PDB entry 6M6U | X-ray diffraction, 2.35 A resolution | chains F and G of the 8 polymer chains in the assembly

== Chain F ==
Protein: Toxin-antitoxin system antitoxin MntA family
Organism: Shewanella oneidensis MR-1
UniProtKB: Q8ECH7 (Q8ECH7_SHEON); residues 1-139 here = UniProt positions 1-139
Sequence (139 residues; numbered 1 to 139; the number before each row is that of its first residue):
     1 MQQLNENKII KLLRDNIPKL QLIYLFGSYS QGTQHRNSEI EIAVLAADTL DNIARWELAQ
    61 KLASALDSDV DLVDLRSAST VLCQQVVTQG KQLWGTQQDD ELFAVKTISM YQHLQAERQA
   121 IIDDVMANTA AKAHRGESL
Not modelled in the structure: 1-3, 128-139
Differences from the reference sequence: engineered mutation E39 (Asp in Q8ECH7), E41 (Asp in Q8ECH7)
UniProt features mapped onto this chain:
  - binding site (Mg(2+)): D71
  - mutagenesis: G27 to S28 (No longer AMPylates HepT, reduced ability to neutralize HepT), Q98 to H113 (Significantly reduces antitoxin function, reduced ability to neutralize HepT, decreased ability to AMPylate HepT)
Reported in the primary citation:
  - mutagenesis - G27A/S28T, D39E/D41E: decreased growth with Toxin-antitoxin system toxin HepN family (chain G)

== Chain G ==
Protein: Toxin-antitoxin system toxin HepN family
Organism: Shewanella oneidensis MR-1
UniProtKB: Q8ECH6 (Q8ECH6_SHEON); residue numbers follow UniProt; this construct covers 1-133
Sequence (133 residues; each row starts with the number of its first residue):
     1 MNDIIINKIA TIKRCIKRIQ QVYGDGSQFK QDFTLQDSVI LNLQRCCEAC IDIANHINRQ
    61 QQLGIPQSSR DSFTLLAQNN LITQPLSDNL KKMVGLRNIA VHDYQELNLD IVVHVVQHHL
   121 EDFEQFIDVI KAE
Not modelled in the structure: 1, 132-133
UniProt features mapped onto this chain:
  - motif: R97 to Y104 (RX(4)HXY motif)
  - active site: R97, H102
  - modified residue: Y104 (O-tri-AMP-tyrosine)
  - mutagenesis: C15 (C15R: Loss of toxicity), H56 (H56P: Loss of toxicity), R70 (R70H: Loss of toxicity), V94 (V94G: Loss of toxicity), R97 (R97G: Loss of toxicity), N98 (N98T: Loss of toxicity; when associated with C-104), H102 (H102A: Loss of toxicity), Y104 (Y104A: No loss of toxicity. No longer AMPylated by MntA), L107 (L107H: Loss of toxicity), H118 (H118P: Loss of toxicity)
Reported in the primary citation:
  - mutagenesis - Y104A: decreased growth with Toxin-antitoxin system antitoxin MntA family (chain F)

== Interface between chain F and chain G ==
Contacting residue pairs - 26 pairs, chain F then chain G:
  Q84(F) - I65(G)
  V87(F) - R59(G)  hydrogen bond (backbone-side chain)
  T88(F) - I65(G)
  Q98(F) - N2(G)
  Q98(F) - I4(G)
  D100(F) - R59(G)  salt bridge
  E101(F) - N2(G)  hydrogen bond
  E101(F) - H56(G)
  E101(F) - Q60(G)
  L102(F) - I4(G)  hydrophobic
  A104(F) - R59(G)
  V105(F) - D52(G)
  V105(F) - H56(G)
  I108(F) - N55(G)
  I108(F) - P66(G)
  S109(F) - E48(G)
  S109(F) - D52(G)
  Y111(F) - Q67(G)
  Q112(F) - I51(G)
  Q112(F) - N55(G)  hydrogen bond
  Q112(F) - P66(G)  hydrogen bond (side chain-backbone)
  Q112(F) - Q67(G)
  Q112(F) - S68(G)
  Q112(F) - S69(G)
  H113(F) - E48(G)  salt bridge
  Q115(F) - Q67(G)  hydrogen bond
Other interface residues (no listed pair), chain F (16 interface residues in all): Y24
Other interface residues (no listed pair), chain G (16 interface residues in all): D3, S72

== Summary ==
Chain F and chain G each contribute 16 residues to their interface; the contacts include 5 hydrogen bonds and
2 salt bridges. Among the polar pairs are D100(F)-R59(G), H113(F)-E48(G) and V87(F)-R59(G). The paper reports
that G27A/S28T and D39E/D41E of chain F reduce growth with Toxin-antitoxin system toxin HepN family (chain G);
Y104A of chain G reduces growth with Toxin-antitoxin system antitoxin MntA family (chain F).
Here chain F is Toxin-antitoxin system antitoxin MntA family and chain G is Toxin-antitoxin system toxin HepN
family, both from Shewanella oneidensis MR-1. Entry 6M6U (Crystal structure the toxin-antitoxin MntA-HpeT
mutant-D39ED41E) was determined by X-ray diffraction (same publication as 6M6V, 6M6W and 7BXO).
